PDB entry 5J7S | X-ray diffraction, 2.37 A resolution | chain A

[Chain A]
Molecule: Mitogen-activated protein kinase kinase kinase 7/TGF-beta-activated kinase 1 and MAP3K7-binding protein 1 chimera
From: Homo sapiens
Notes: EC 2.7.11.25; fragment: UNP O43318 residues 31-303, Q15750 residues 468-504
UniProtKB: chimeric construct of O43318, Q15750: residues 31-303 from O43318 (M3K7_HUMAN) positions 31-303 (same numbers); residues 468-504 from Q15750 positions 468-504 (same numbers)
Chain sequence (314 residues; each row starts with the number of its first residue; note: 164 numbers in that range are skipped by the numbering (no residue carries them; nothing is unmodelled there)):
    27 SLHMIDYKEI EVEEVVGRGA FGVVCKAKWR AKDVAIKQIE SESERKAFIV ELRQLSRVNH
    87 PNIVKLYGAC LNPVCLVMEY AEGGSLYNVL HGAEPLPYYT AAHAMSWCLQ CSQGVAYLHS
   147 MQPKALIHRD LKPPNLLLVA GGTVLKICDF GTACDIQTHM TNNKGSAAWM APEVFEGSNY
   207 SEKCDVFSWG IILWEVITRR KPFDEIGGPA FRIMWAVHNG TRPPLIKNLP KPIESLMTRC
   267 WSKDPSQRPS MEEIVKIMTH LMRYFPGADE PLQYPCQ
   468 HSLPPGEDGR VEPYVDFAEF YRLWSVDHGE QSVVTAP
Unresolved in the structure: 46-47, 64-71, 94-96, 177-190, 497-504
Construct notes: expression tag (27-30)
Covalently attached groups: compound 6H3 linked to C174
Residues lining bound ligands: 6H3 (N-{2-[(5-chloro-2-{[4-(4-methylpiperazin-1-yl)phenyl]amino}pyrimidin-4-yl)amino]phenyl}propanamide): V42, G43, G45, V50, A61, K63, V90, M104, E105, Y106, A107, E108, G110, N114, P160, N161, L163, D175, F176
Curated features (UniProtKB/Swiss-Prot):
  - active site: D156 (Proton acceptor)
  - binding site (ATP): V42 to V50, K63
  - modified residue: T184 (Microbial infection: O-acetylthreonine), T187 (Microbial infection: O-acetylthreonine), S192 (Phosphoserine)
  - cross-link (Glycyl lysine isopeptide (Lys-Gly)): K72 (interchain with G-Cter in ubiquitin), K158 (interchain with G-Cter in ubiquitin), K209 (interchain with G-Cter in ubiquitin)
  - site: F484 (Required for interaction with MAP3K7)
From the paper describing this entry:
  - binding site for 6H3: C174

[Summary]
Covalently linked compound 6H3: at C174. Curated annotation (UniProt) lists active-site residue D156 and 10
ATP-binding residues. The paper reports a binding site for 6H3 at C174.
Chain A is Mitogen-activated protein kinase kinase kinase 7/TGF-beta-activated kinase 1 and MAP3K7-binding
protein 1 chimera (Homo sapiens); the structure, Crystal structure of SM1-71 bound to TAK1-TAB1, was
determined by X-ray diffraction (same publication as 5J8I, 5J9L, 5JH6, 5JK3 and 5E7R).
